PDB entry 3MM9 | X-ray diffraction, 2.10 A resolution | chains B and D of the 4 polymer chains in the assembly

[Chain B]
Protein: Sulfite reductase, dissimilatory-type subunit beta
From: Archaeoglobus fulgidus
Notes: EC 1.8.99.3
UniProtKB: Q59110 (DSRB_ARCFU); numbering as in UniProt (aligned over 1-366)
Chain sequence (366 residues; row label = number of the first residue in the row):
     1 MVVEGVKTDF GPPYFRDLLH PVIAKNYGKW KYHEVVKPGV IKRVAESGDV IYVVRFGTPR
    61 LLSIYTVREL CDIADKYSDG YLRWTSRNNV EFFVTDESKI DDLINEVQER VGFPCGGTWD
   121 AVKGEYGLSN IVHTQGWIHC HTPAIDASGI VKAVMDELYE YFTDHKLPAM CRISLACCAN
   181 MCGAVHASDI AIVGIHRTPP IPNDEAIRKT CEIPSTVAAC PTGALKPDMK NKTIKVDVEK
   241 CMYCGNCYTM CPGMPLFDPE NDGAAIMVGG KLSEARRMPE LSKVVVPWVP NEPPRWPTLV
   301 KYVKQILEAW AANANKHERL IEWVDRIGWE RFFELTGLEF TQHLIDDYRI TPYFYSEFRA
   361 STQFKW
Unresolved in the structure: 1-3
Cystine bridges: Cys211-Cys251
Metal / ion sites: 4Fe-4S cluster Fe site 1: Thr134, Cys140, Cys177, Cys178, Cys182; siroheme Fe: Cys182 (together with nitrite ion); 4Fe-4S cluster Fe site 2: Cys220, Cys241, Cys244, Cys247
Small-molecule neighbours:
  - 4Fe-4S cluster (SF4), molecule 1: Thr134, Gln135, Gly136, Cys140, Thr142, Pro143, Ala176, Cys177, Cys178, Asn180, Met181, Cys182
  - 4Fe-4S cluster (SF4), molecule 2: Pro200, Ala219, Cys220, Pro221, Thr222, Ala224, Leu225, Val236, Cys241, Met242, Tyr243, Cys244, Gly245, Asn246, Cys247, Leu256
  - siroheme (SRM), molecule 1: His33, Val35, Ile41, Arg43, Arg55, Arg83, Thr85, Ser86, Arg87, Asn89, Glu91, Gly117, Thr118, Trp119, Ala121, Tyr126, Ser129, Met170, Arg172, Ala187, Lys271, Leu272, Ser273, Ala275, Arg276, Arg319
  - siroheme (SRM), molecule 2: Arg60, His133, Thr134, Gln135, His139, Cys140, His141, Thr142, Asn180, Met181, Cys182, Gly183, Thr249
Curated features (UniProtKB/Swiss-Prot):
  - binding site ([4Fe-4S] cluster): Cys140, Cys177, Cys178, Cys182, Cys220, Cys241, Cys244, Cys247
  - binding site (siroheme): Cys182

[Chain D]
Protein: Sulfite reductase, dissimilatory-type subunit alpha
From: Archaeoglobus fulgidus
Notes: EC 1.8.99.3
UniProtKB: Q59109 (DSRA_ARCFU); residues 0-417 here correspond to UniProt positions 1-418 (UniProt number = residue number + 1)
Chain sequence (418 residues; row label = number of the first residue in the row; numbering starts at 0):
     0 MSETPLLDEL EKGPWPSFVK EIKKTAELME KAAAEGKDVK MPKGARGLLK QLEISYKDKK
    60 THWKHGGIVS VVGYGGGVIG RYSDLGEQIP EVEHFHTMRI NQPSGWFYST KALRGLCDVW
   120 EKWGSGLTNF HGSTGDIIFL GTRSEYLQPC FEDLGNLEIP FDIGGSGSDL RTPSACMGPA
   180 LCEFACYDTL ELCYDLTMTY QDELHRPMWP YKFKIKCAGC PNDCVASKAR SDFAIIGTWK
   240 DDIKVDQEAV KEYASWMDIE NEVVKLCPTG AIKWDGKELT IDNRECVRCM HCINKMPKAL
   300 KPGDERGATI LIGGKAPFVE GAVIGWVAVP FVEVEKPYDE IKEILEAIWD WWDEEGKFRE
   360 RIGELIWRKG MREFLKVIGR EADVRMVKAP RNNPFMFFEK DELKPSAYTE ELKKRGMW
Unresolved in the structure: 0
Metal / ion sites: 4Fe-4S cluster Fe site 1: Cys175, Cys181, Cys219, Cys223; siroheme Fe near Cys223 (its only coordinating residue here); 4Fe-4S cluster Fe site 2: Cys266, Cys285, Cys288, Cys291
Small-molecule neighbours:
  - 4Fe-4S cluster (SF4), molecule 1: Cys175, Met176, Gly177, Cys181, Phe183, Ala184, Ala217, Gly218, Cys219, Asn221, Asp222, Cys223
  - 4Fe-4S cluster (SF4), molecule 2: Ile242, Cys266, Pro267, Thr268, Ala270, Ile271, Ile280, Cys285, Val286, Arg287, Cys288, Met289, His290, Cys291
  - siroheme (SRM), molecule 1: Ile78, Arg80, Thr96, Arg98, Gly131, Ser132, Thr133, Gly134, Asp135, Ile137, Tyr210, Lys211, Lys213, Lys215, Arg229, Lys314, Ala315, Pro316, Phe317, Arg358, Arg360
  - siroheme (SRM), molecule 2: Cys175, Met176, Cys181, Glu182, Phe183, Asn221, Asp222, Cys223, Val224, Ala225, Arg229, Asn293

[Chain B / chain D interface]
Contacting residue pairs (84):
  Ala179(B) - Phe394(D)  hydrophobic
  Ile195(B) - Pro393(D)  hydrophobic
  Ile195(B) - Phe397(D)  hydrophobic
  Arg197(B) - Phe397(D)
  Arg197(B) - Glu401(D)
  Arg197(B) - Leu402(D)
  Thr198(B) - Tyr407(D)
  Pro199(B) - Tyr407(D)  hydrogen bond (backbone-side chain)
  Pro199(B) - Leu411(D)  hydrophobic
  Pro200(B) - Tyr407(D)
  Pro200(B) - Met416(D)
  Ile201(B) - Tyr407(D)  hydrogen bond (backbone-side chain)
  Ile201(B) - Glu410(D)
  Ile201(B) - Leu411(D)  hydrophobic
  Ile201(B) - Arg414(D)
  Glu239(B) - Phe396(D)
  Lys240(B) - Phe396(D)
  Cys241(B) - Phe396(D)
  Met242(B) - Phe394(D)  hydrophobic
  Met242(B) - Met395(D)
  Met242(B) - Phe396(D)  hydrophobic
  Tyr243(B) - Met395(D)
  Tyr243(B) - Phe396(D)
  Tyr243(B) - Phe397(D)  hydrogen bond (side chain-backbone)
  Cys244(B) - Phe394(D)  hydrophobic
  Pro255(B) - Tyr407(D)  hydrogen bond (backbone-side chain)
  Leu256(B) - Tyr407(D)
  Phe257(B) - Tyr407(D)
  Asp258(B) - Ser405(D)  hydrogen bond
  Asp258(B) - Tyr407(D)
  Glu260(B) - Lys403(D)
  Glu260(B) - Ser405(D)
  Asn261(B) - Leu402(D)
  Asn261(B) - Lys403(D)  hydrogen bond (side chain-backbone)
  Asn261(B) - Ser405(D)
  Asn261(B) - Thr408(D)
  Met267(B) - Asn391(D)
  Met267(B) - Asn392(D)
  Leu281(B) - Asn391(D)
  Ser282(B) - Asn391(D)
  Lys283(B) - Pro389(D)
  Lys283(B) - Arg390(D)
  Val284(B) - Pro389(D)
  Val284(B) - Arg390(D)  hydrogen bond (backbone-backbone)
  Val284(B) - Asn392(D)
  Val284(B) - Pro393(D)  hydrophobic
  Val284(B) - Met395(D)  hydrophobic
  Pro287(B) - Met395(D)
  Pro287(B) - Phe397(D)  hydrophobic
  Trp288(B) - Lys403(D)
  Pro290(B) - Lys403(D)
  Trp329(B) - Val383(D)  hydrophobic
  Trp329(B) - Lys387(D)  hydrogen bond (side chain-backbone)
  Trp329(B) - Ala388(D)
  Trp329(B) - Pro389(D)
  Glu330(B) - Val383(D)
  Arg331(B) - Arg283(D)  hydrogen bond (side chain-backbone)
  Arg331(B) - Glu284(D)  salt bridge
  Phe333(B) - Val383(D)  hydrophobic
  Glu334(B) - Arg283(D)  salt bridge
  Phe340(B) - Asp382(D)
  Phe340(B) - Val383(D)
  Phe340(B) - Val386(D)  hydrophobic
  Thr341(B) - Ala381(D)
  Gln342(B) - Arg371(D)
  Gln342(B) - Ala381(D)
  His343(B) - Arg390(D)  hydrogen bond (backbone-side chain)
  His343(B) - Met395(D)
  His343(B) - Phe396(D)
  His343(B) - Phe397(D)
  His343(B) - Glu401(D)  salt bridge
  Leu344(B) - Pro389(D)
  Leu344(B) - Arg390(D)  hydrogen bond (backbone-backbone)
  Ile345(B) - Met370(D)  hydrophobic
  Ile345(B) - Arg390(D)
  Asp346(B) - Arg390(D)  salt bridge
  Asp346(B) - Asn391(D)
  Asp346(B) - Asn392(D)  hydrogen bond
  Asp347(B) - Arg390(D)  salt bridge
  Asp347(B) - Phe394(D)
  Asp347(B) - Phe396(D)
  Tyr348(B) - Asn392(D)
  Tyr348(B) - Phe394(D)  hydrophobic
  Arg349(B) - Glu319(D)  salt bridge
Other interface residues (no listed pair), chain B (49 interface residues in all): Met181, Val193, Pro202, Val236, Val238, Ala265, Val285
Other interface residues (no listed pair), chain D (35 interface residues in all): Trp366, Leu374, Arg384, Met385, Glu398

[In short]
49 residues of chain B face 35 of chain D across their interface; the contacts include 12 hydrogen bonds and 6
salt bridges. Polar contacts include Arg331(B)-Glu284(D), Glu334(B)-Arg283(D) and His343(B)-Glu401(D). Bound
to chain B: siroheme and 4Fe-4S cluster.
Chain B is Sulfite reductase, dissimilatory-type subunit beta and chain D is Sulfite reductase,
dissimilatory-type subunit alpha, both from Archaeoglobus fulgidus; the structure, Dissimilatory sulfite
reductase nitrite complex, was determined by X-ray diffraction, deposited together with 3MM5, 3MM6, 3MM7,
3MM8, 3MMA and 3MMB.
